PDB entry 4ZWS | X-ray diffraction, 2.60 A resolution | chains D and E of the 7 polymer chains in the assembly

== Chain D (and E) ==
Protein: Recombination protein uvsY
Source organism: Enterobacteria phage T4
Notes: chain E of this document is another copy of the same molecule, construct and numbering; everything in this record applies to it too
UniProtKB: P04537 (UVSY_BPT4); numbering as in UniProt (aligned over 1-137)
Amino-acid sequence (137 residues; row label = number of the first residue in the row):
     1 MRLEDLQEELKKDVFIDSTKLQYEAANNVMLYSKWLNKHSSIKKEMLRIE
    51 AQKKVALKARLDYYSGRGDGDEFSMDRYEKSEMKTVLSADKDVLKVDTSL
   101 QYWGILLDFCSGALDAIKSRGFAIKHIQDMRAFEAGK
Unresolved in the structure: 1, 57-95, 137 (chain E: 55-93, 136-137)

== Chain D / chain E interface ==
Residue-residue contacts (43):
  L3(D) with S40(E); K44(E)
  E4(D) with K44(E), salt bridge
  Q7(D) with N37(E), hydrogen bond (side chain-backbone); S40(E); S41(E), hydrogen bond
  L10(D) with L36(E), hydrophobic
  K11(D) with M30(E); S33(E)
  V14(D) with V29(E), hydrophobic; M30(E), hydrophobic; S33(E)
  F15(D) with M30(E)
  Q101(D) with L47(E)
  Y102(D) with L47(E)
  I105(D) with K43(E); K44(E); L47(E), hydrophobic
  D108(D) with K43(E), salt bridge
  F109(D) with L36(E), hydrophobic; N37(E); S40(E)
  G112(D) with Y32(E); L36(E)
  A113(D) with L36(E)
  D115(D) with Y32(E), hydrogen bond; K118(E), salt bridge
  A116(D) with V29(E); Y32(E), hydrophobic
  R120(D) with V29(E)
  A123(D) with A25(E)
  H126(D) with K125(E)
  I127(D) with Q22(E); A26(E), hydrophobic
  D129(D) with Q128(E)
  M130(D) with L21(E); Q22(E); I124(E), hydrophobic; Q128(E)
  R131(D) with Q22(E)
  F133(D) with Q128(E); R131(E); A132(E), hydrophobic
Interface residues without a listed pair, chain D (27 interface residues in all): I16, T98, E134
Interface residues without a listed pair, chain E (23 interface residues in all): A51, A135

== Overview ==
Chain D and chain E form an interface of 27 and 23 residues respectively; the contacts include 3 hydrogen
bonds and 3 salt bridges. Polar pairs include E4(D)-K44(E), D108(D)-K43(E) and D115(D)-K118(E).
Both chains are Recombination protein uvsY (Enterobacteria phage T4). Entry 4ZWS (Crystal Structure of the
Bacteriophage T4 recombination mediator protein UvsY, Lattice Type III) was determined by X-ray diffraction
(same publication as 4ZWQ, 4ZWR and 4ZWT).
